1CAD - chain A; structure by X-ray diffraction, 1.80 A resolution.

Chain A:
Molecule: Rubredoxin
From: Pyrococcus furiosus
UniProt: P24297 (RUBR_PYRFU); numbering as in UniProt (aligned over 1-53)
Sequence (53 residues; row label = number of the first residue in the row):
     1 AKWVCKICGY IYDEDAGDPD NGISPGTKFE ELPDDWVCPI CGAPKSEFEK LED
Ion coordination: Fe ion: C5, C8, C38, C41
What the authors report for this chain:
  - contacts within the chain: A1-E14, W3-E14 (hydrogen bond), E14-F29 (hydrogen bond)

Overview:
The Fe ion site is built by C5, C8, C38 and C41. The paper reports contacts within the chain involving E14, A1
and W3 among others.
Chain A is Rubredoxin (Pyrococcus furiosus); the structure, X-ray crystal structures of the oxidized and
reduced forms of the rubredoxin from the marine hyperthermophilic ..., was determined by X-ray diffraction
together with 1CAA from the same study.
